2RS3 - chains 1 and 3 of the 4 polymer chains in the assembly; structure by X-ray diffraction, 3.00 A resolution.

Chain 1:
Molecule: Human rhinovirus 14 coat protein (subunit VP1)
Organism: Human rhinovirus 14
UniProt: P03303 (POLG_HRV14); residues 1-289 here correspond to UniProt positions 567-855 (UniProt number = residue number + 566)
Chain sequence (289 residues; numbered 1 to 289; the number before each row is that of its first residue):
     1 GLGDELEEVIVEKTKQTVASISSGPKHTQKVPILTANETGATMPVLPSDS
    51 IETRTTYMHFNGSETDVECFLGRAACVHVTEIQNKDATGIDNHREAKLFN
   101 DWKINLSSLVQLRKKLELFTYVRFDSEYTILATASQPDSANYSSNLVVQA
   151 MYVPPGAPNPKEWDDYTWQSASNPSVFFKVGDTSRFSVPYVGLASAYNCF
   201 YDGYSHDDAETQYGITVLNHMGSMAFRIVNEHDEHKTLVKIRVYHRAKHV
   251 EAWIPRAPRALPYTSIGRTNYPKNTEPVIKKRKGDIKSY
Disordered / not traced: 1-16
Residues lining bound ligands: compound iii(S) (W59; 5-(7-(5-hydro-4-ethyl-2-oxazolyl)phenoxy)heptyl)-3-methyl isoxazole): Ile-104, Asn-105, Leu-106, Ser-107, Leu-116, Val-122, Phe-124, Ser-126, Tyr-128, Ala-150, Met-151, Tyr-152, Pro-174, Ser-175, Val-176, Phe-186, Val-188, Val-191, Tyr-197, Asn-198, Cys-199, Ile-215, Asn-219, Met-221, Met-224

Chain 3:
Molecule: Human rhinovirus 14 coat protein (subunit VP3)
Organism: Human rhinovirus 14
UniProt: P03303 (POLG_HRV14); residues 1-236 here correspond to UniProt positions 331-566 (UniProt number = residue number + 330)
Chain sequence (236 residues; row label = number of the first residue in the row):
     1 GLPTTTLPGSGQFLTTDDRQSPSALPNYEPTPRIHIPGKVHNLLEIIQVD
    51 TLIPMNNTHTKDEVNSYLIPLNANRQNEQVFGTNLFIGDGVFKTTLLGEI
   101 VQYYTHWSGSLRFSLMYTGPALSSAKLILAYTPPGARGPQDRREAMLGTH
   151 VVWDIGLQSTIVMTIPWTSGVQFRYTDPDTYTSAGFLSCWYQTSLILPPE
   201 TTGQVYLLSFISACPDFKLRLMKDTQTISQTVALTE

How chain 1 and chain 3 interact:
Pairs across the interface (179):
  Ala-19(1) / Asp-216(3)
  Ile-33(1) / Val-151(3)  hydrophobic
  Ile-33(1) / Thr-160(3)
  Ile-33(1) / Ile-161(3)
  Ile-33(1) / Val-162(3)  hydrogen bond (backbone-backbone)
  Leu-34(1) / Gln-158(3)
  Leu-34(1) / Thr-160(3)
  Thr-35(1) / Gln-158(3)
  Thr-35(1) / Ser-159(3)  hydrogen bond (backbone-backbone)
  Thr-35(1) / Thr-160(3)  hydrogen bond (backbone-backbone)
  Thr-35(1) / Val-162(3)
  Ala-36(1) / Thr-160(3)
  Asn-37(1) / Asp-50(3)
  Asn-37(1) / Met-116(3)
  Asn-37(1) / Thr-160(3)  hydrogen bond (backbone-side chain)
  Asn-37(1) / Phe-210(3)
  Glu-38(1) / Met-116(3)
  Glu-38(1) / Ser-159(3)  hydrogen bond
  Thr-42(1) / Gln-48(3)
  Thr-42(1) / Val-49(3)
  Thr-42(1) / Asp-50(3)  hydrogen bond (side chain-backbone)
  Thr-42(1) / Arg-112(3)
  Thr-42(1) / Ser-212(3)
  Met-43(1) / Arg-112(3)  hydrogen bond (backbone-side chain)
  Pro-44(1) / Arg-112(3)
  Val-45(1) / Arg-112(3)  hydrogen bond (backbone-side chain)
  Val-45(1) / Val-162(3)  hydrophobic
  Val-45(1) / Cys-214(3)
  Leu-46(1) / Thr-164(3)
  Leu-46(1) / Pro-215(3)
  Pro-47(1) / Ser-110(3)
  Pro-47(1) / Thr-164(3)
  Pro-47(1) / Pro-166(3)  hydrophobic
  Pro-47(1) / Cys-214(3)
  Ser-50(1) / Thr-164(3)
  Ile-51(1) / Thr-149(3)
  Ile-51(1) / Pro-166(3)  hydrophobic
  Met-58(1) / Pro-215(3)
  Met-58(1) / Asp-216(3)
  Met-58(1) / Lys-218(3)
  Phe-60(1) / Lys-218(3)
  Phe-60(1) / Leu-219(3)
  Gly-62(1) / Asn-42(3)
  Gly-62(1) / Leu-44(3)
  Glu-64(1) / Tyr-104(3)  hydrogen bond (backbone-side chain)
  Glu-64(1) / Arg-220(3)
  Glu-64(1) / Leu-221(3)  hydrogen bond (side chain-backbone)
  Glu-64(1) / Met-222(3)  hydrogen bond (side chain-backbone)
  Thr-65(1) / Asn-42(3)  hydrogen bond
  Thr-65(1) / Leu-43(3)  hydrogen bond (backbone-backbone)
  Thr-65(1) / Leu-44(3)
  Thr-65(1) / Tyr-104(3)
  Asp-66(1) / His-41(3)
  Asp-66(1) / Asn-42(3)
  Val-67(1) / Val-40(3)
  Val-67(1) / His-41(3)  hydrogen bond (backbone-backbone)
  Phe-70(1) / Leu-43(3)  hydrophobic
  Phe-70(1) / Tyr-103(3)  hydrophobic
  Phe-70(1) / Tyr-104(3)
  Phe-70(1) / Met-222(3)
  Arg-73(1) / Thr-15(3)
  Arg-73(1) / Thr-16(3)
  Arg-73(1) / Met-222(3)
  Ala-74(1) / Phe-13(3)  hydrophobic
  Ala-74(1) / Thr-15(3)  hydrogen bond (backbone-backbone)
  Lys-103(1) / Glu-236(3)  salt bridge
  Ser-108(1) / Gln-230(3)
  Ser-108(1) / Ala-233(3)
  Ser-108(1) / Leu-234(3)  hydrogen bond (side chain-backbone)
  Leu-109(1) / Gln-230(3)
  Val-110(1) / Gln-230(3)  hydrogen bond (backbone-side chain)
  Val-110(1) / Leu-234(3)  hydrophobic
  Gln-111(1) / Asp-224(3)
  Arg-113(1) / Leu-234(3)
  Lys-114(1) / Glu-99(3)  salt bridge
  Lys-114(1) / Tyr-103(3)
  Lys-114(1) / Thr-227(3)  hydrogen bond
  Lys-114(1) / Ile-228(3)
  Lys-115(1) / Tyr-103(3)
  Lys-115(1) / Met-222(3)
  Phe-119(1) / Val-40(3)  hydrophobic
  Tyr-121(1) / Ile-36(3)  hydrophobic
  Arg-123(1) / Pro-30(3)
  Arg-123(1) / Thr-31(3)  hydrogen bond (side chain-backbone)
  Arg-123(1) / Pro-32(3)
  Arg-123(1) / Arg-33(3)
  Glu-127(1) / Arg-19(3)
  Glu-127(1) / Ser-21(3)
  Thr-129(1) / Phe-13(3)
  Pro-174(1) / Ala-24(3)
  Pro-174(1) / Leu-25(3)  hydrophobic
  Arg-185(1) / Phe-13(3)
  Arg-185(1) / Ser-21(3)
  Phe-186(1) / Ser-21(3)
  Phe-186(1) / Pro-22(3)
  Ser-187(1) / Ser-21(3)
  Ser-187(1) / Pro-22(3)  hydrogen bond (backbone-backbone)
  Ser-187(1) / Ser-23(3)
  Ser-187(1) / Ala-24(3)  hydrogen bond (backbone-backbone)
  Pro-189(1) / Ser-23(3)
  Pro-189(1) / Leu-25(3)  hydrophobic
  Pro-189(1) / Tyr-28(3)  hydrophobic
  Tyr-190(1) / Tyr-28(3)
  Tyr-190(1) / Pro-30(3)
  Val-191(1) / Leu-25(3)  hydrophobic
  Val-191(1) / Tyr-28(3)
  Gly-192(1) / Thr-31(3)  hydrogen bond (backbone-side chain)
  Leu-193(1) / Thr-31(3)  hydrogen bond (backbone-side chain)
  Ala-194(1) / Thr-31(3)  hydrogen bond (backbone-side chain)
  Ser-195(1) / Thr-31(3)
  Ser-195(1) / Pro-32(3)  hydrogen bond (side chain-backbone)
  Ser-195(1) / Ile-34(3)
  Thr-216(1) / Glu-236(3)
  Tyr-244(1) / Phe-13(3)  hydrophobic
  Arg-246(1) / Asp-17(3)
  Arg-246(1) / Asp-18(3)  salt bridge
  Arg-246(1) / Arg-19(3)
  Glu-251(1) / Arg-33(3)  salt bridge
  Glu-251(1) / Lys-39(3)  salt bridge
  Ala-252(1) / Lys-39(3)
  Ala-252(1) / Val-40(3)  hydrogen bond (backbone-backbone)
  Trp-253(1) / Ile-36(3)
  Trp-253(1) / Pro-37(3)
  Trp-253(1) / Gly-38(3)
  Trp-253(1) / Lys-39(3)
  Ile-254(1) / Pro-37(3)
  Ile-254(1) / Gly-38(3)  hydrogen bond (backbone-backbone)
  Pro-255(1) / Gly-38(3)
  Pro-255(1) / Val-40(3)
  Pro-255(1) / Ile-46(3)  hydrophobic
  Pro-258(1) / Leu-96(3)
  Pro-258(1) / Glu-99(3)
  Tyr-263(1) / Ile-228(3)  hydrophobic
  Tyr-263(1) / Leu-234(3)  hydrophobic
  Thr-264(1) / Leu-234(3)
  Ser-265(1) / Thr-235(3)
  Ser-265(1) / Glu-236(3)
  Ile-266(1) / Leu-234(3)
  Ile-266(1) / Thr-235(3)  hydrogen bond (backbone-backbone)
  Ile-266(1) / Glu-236(3)
  Arg-268(1) / Glu-236(3)  hydrogen bond (side chain-backbone)
  Pro-277(1) / Thr-60(3)
  Pro-277(1) / Lys-61(3)
  Pro-277(1) / Asp-62(3)
  Val-278(1) / Asp-62(3)  hydrogen bond (backbone-side chain)
  Ile-279(1) / Pro-54(3)  hydrophobic
  Ile-279(1) / Asn-57(3)
  Ile-279(1) / Asp-62(3)  hydrogen bond (backbone-side chain)
  Lys-280(1) / Asn-57(3)
  Lys-280(1) / Asp-89(3)  salt bridge
  Lys-280(1) / Gly-90(3)
  Lys-280(1) / Lys-93(3)
  Lys-281(1) / Asn-57(3)
  Lys-281(1) / Thr-58(3)  hydrogen bond (side chain-backbone)
  Lys-281(1) / His-59(3)  hydrogen bond (side chain-backbone)
  Lys-281(1) / Thr-60(3)
  Arg-282(1) / Met-55(3)  hydrogen bond (side chain-backbone)
  Arg-282(1) / Asn-57(3)  hydrogen bond (backbone-backbone)
  Arg-282(1) / Gly-82(3)  hydrogen bond (side chain-backbone)
  Ile-286(1) / Met-55(3)
  Ile-286(1) / Asn-56(3)
  Ile-286(1) / Thr-58(3)
  Ile-286(1) / Val-80(3)
  Ile-286(1) / Phe-81(3)  hydrophobic
  Ile-286(1) / Gly-82(3)  hydrogen bond (backbone-backbone)
  Lys-287(1) / Gln-79(3)
  Lys-287(1) / Gly-82(3)
  Ser-288(1) / Gly-82(3)
  Ser-288(1) / Thr-83(3)
  Tyr-289(1) / Gln-79(3)  hydrogen bond
  Tyr-289(1) / Gly-82(3)
  Tyr-289(1) / Thr-83(3)
  Tyr-289(1) / Asn-84(3)
  Tyr-289(1) / Gly-138(3)
  Tyr-289(1) / Pro-139(3)  hydrogen bond (side chain-backbone)
  Tyr-289(1) / Phe-186(3)  hydrophobic
  Tyr-289(1) / Leu-187(3)
  Tyr-289(1) / Ser-188(3)
  Tyr-289(1) / Trp-190(3)
Other interface residues (no listed pair), chain 1 (81 interface residues in all): Cys-69, Ser-107, Val-188, Ala-196, Lys-248, Glu-276, Gly-284, Asp-285
Other interface residues (no listed pair), chain 3 (99 interface residues in all): Ser-66, Ile-69, Pro-70, Val-91, Thr-94, Ser-114, Trp-153, Phe-173, Phe-217, Thr-225, Ser-229

In short:
Chain 1 and chain 3 form an interface of 81 and 99 residues respectively; the contacts include 39 hydrogen
bonds and 6 salt bridges. Among the polar pairs are Lys-103(1)/Glu-236(3), Lys-114(1)/Glu-99(3) and
Arg-246(1)/Asp-18(3). Compound iii(S) is bound between chain 1 and chain 3.
Here chain 1 is Human rhinovirus 14 coat protein (subunit VP1) and chain 3 is Human rhinovirus 14 coat protein
(subunit VP3), both from Human rhinovirus 14. Entry 2RS3 (Structural analysis of antiviral agents that
interact with the capsid of human rhinoviruses) was determined by X-ray diffraction together with 1R08, 2R04,
2R06, 2R07, 2RM2, 2RR1, 2RS1 and 2RS5 from the same study.
